8SMH - chains C and F of the 3 polymer chains in the assembly; structure by X-ray diffraction, 1.37 A resolution.

Chain C:
Molecule: 16-nt DNA strand
Sequence (16 nucleotides; numbered 1 to 16; the number before each row is that of its first residue):
     1 AATAAGCGGAAGTGGG
Bound ions: Na+ near DA11 (its only coordinating residue here)

Chain F:
Name: Transcription factor PU.1
From: Mus musculus
Notes: fragment: ETS domain containing residues 167-272
Reference sequence: P17433 (SPI1_MOUSE); the construct has insertions or renumbered stretches relative to UniProt, so the offset changes along the chain: 165-241 = UniProt 167-243; 243-271 = UniProt 244-272
Chain sequence (107 residues; each row starts with the number of its first residue):
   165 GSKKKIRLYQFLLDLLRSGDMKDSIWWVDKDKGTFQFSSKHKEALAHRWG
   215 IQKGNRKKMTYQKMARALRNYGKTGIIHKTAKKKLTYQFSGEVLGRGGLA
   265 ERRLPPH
Not modelled in the structure: 165-168, 261-271
Differences from the reference sequence: conflict Ile240 (Glu242 in P17433), Ile241 (Val243 in P17433), Thr244 (Lys245 in P17433), Ala245 (Val246 in P17433); insertion (242)
Swiss-Prot annotation at these positions:
  - DNA-binding region: Ile170 to Ser254 (ETS)
  - binding site (DNA): Lys217, Arg230, Arg233
What the authors report for this chain:
  - binding site for the 16-nt DNA strand (chain C): Arg230
  - conformationally variable residues (side-chain flip): Gln226, Arg233

Interface between chain C and chain F:
Contacting residue pairs - 18 pairs, chain C then chain F:
  DA5(C) with Ser203(F), hydrogen bond to the phosphate; Lys206(F), salt bridge to the phosphate; Lys248(F), sugar contact; Leu249(F), phosphate contact
  DG6(C) with Arg233(F), sugar contact; Lys243(F), salt bridge to the phosphate; Lys247(F), phosphate contact; Lys248(F), phosphate contact; Leu249(F), hydrogen bond to the phosphate
  DC7(C) with Gln226(F), base contact; Arg233(F), salt bridge to the phosphate; Lys243(F), phosphate contact
  DG8(C) with Arg230(F), base contact; Arg233(F), salt bridge to the phosphate
  DG9(C) with Arg230(F), hydrogen bond to the base
  DA10(C) with Arg230(F), base contact
  DT13(C) with Arg220(F), phosphate contact
  DG14(C) with Arg220(F), salt bridge to the phosphate
Other interface residues (no listed pair), chain C (9 interface residues in all): DA4

In short:
Chain C and chain F form an interface of 9 and 10 residues respectively; the contacts include 3 hydrogen bonds
and 5 salt bridges. Polar contacts include DG9(C)-Arg230(F), DA5(C)-Ser203(F) and DG6(C)-Leu249(F). The paper
reports a binding site for the 16-nt DNA strand (chain C) at Arg230(F); conformational variability at
Gln226(F) and Arg233(F).
Here chain C is a 16-nt DNA strand and chain F is Transcription factor PU.1 (Mus musculus). Entry 8SMH
(Chimeric ETS-domain of murine PU.1 harboring the corresponding beta-strand 3 (S3) residues from murine Ets-1
in ...) was determined by X-ray diffraction, deposited together with 8SMJ, 8SP1 and 8T9U.
